6RDI - chains 2 and 4 of the 31 polymer chains in the assembly; structure by electron microscopy, 3.20 A resolution.

== Chain 2 ==
Name: ASA-2: Polytomella F-ATP synthase associated subunit 2
Organism: Polytomella sp. Pringsheim 198.80
Notes: engineered mutation(s): P165F, N167S
Amino-acid sequence (441 residues; row label = number of the first residue in the row):
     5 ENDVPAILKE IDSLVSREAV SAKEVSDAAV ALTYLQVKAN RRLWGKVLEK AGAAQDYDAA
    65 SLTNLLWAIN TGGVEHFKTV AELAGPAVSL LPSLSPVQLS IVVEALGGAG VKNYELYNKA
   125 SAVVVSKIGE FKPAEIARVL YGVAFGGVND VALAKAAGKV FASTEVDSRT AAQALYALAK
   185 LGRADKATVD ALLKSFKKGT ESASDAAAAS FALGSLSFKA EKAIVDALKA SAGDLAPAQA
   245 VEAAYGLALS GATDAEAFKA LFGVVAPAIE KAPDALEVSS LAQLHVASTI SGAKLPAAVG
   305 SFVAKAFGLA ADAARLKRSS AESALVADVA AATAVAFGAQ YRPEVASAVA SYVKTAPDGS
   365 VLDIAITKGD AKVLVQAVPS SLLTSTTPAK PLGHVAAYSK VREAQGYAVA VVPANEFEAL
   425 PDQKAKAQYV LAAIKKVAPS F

== Chain 4 ==
Name: Mitochondrial ATP synthase associated protein ASA4
Organism: Polytomella sp. Pringsheim 198.80
UniProt: D7NIZ2 (D7NIZ2_9CHLO); residues 1-294 here = UniProt positions 1-294
Amino-acid sequence (294 residues; numbered 1 to 294; the number before each row is that of its first residue):
     1 ATEPAVSKKE VLYFLSSKDA ESSTAVKSYL KSLYAGAQVE ATETDASELI AQLEKKYLSA
    61 QVVEPGVHNI ALPLGESGSA PVKRYAAELF NLGAQAGFEC PFIEVSKKFG QETATSETVK
   121 DVLNKTKSYV SADYNAALNE VLSSVEAEIN GPVLFDGKTE GFKKFAAKAK AVAVSRGLPA
   181 DTILAYCAGS ANEDAADKVS KEFFTWFESA YTADAAAEVK AIEAEAASIL DRHLAKPVAQ
   241 IRKEQASAYA SLLKRAETAK GAKWAEKYLE DVKAVQWFDA SVAEAPASGP KVAA
Disordered / not traced: 1-4

== How chain 2 and chain 4 interact ==
Pairs across the interface - 70 pairs, chain 2 then chain 4:
  Phe81(2) with Ala87(4), hydrophobic; Glu88(4)
  Lys82(2) with Arg84(4)
  Ala85(2) with Ala80(4); Arg84(4)
  Glu86(2) with Ala80(4); Pro81(4); Arg84(4), salt bridge
  Gly89(2) with Ala80(4)
  Lys116(2) with Ala87(4); Phe90(4); Tyr211(4), hydrogen bond (backbone-side chain)
  Asn117(2) with Lys83(4), hydrogen bond; Glu208(4)
  Tyr118(2) with Phe204(4); Glu208(4), hydrogen bond (backbone-side chain)
  Glu119(2) with Lys83(4), salt bridge; Glu208(4), hydrogen bond (backbone-side chain)
  Asn122(2) with Lys201(4); Thr205(4)
  Val152(2) with Phe204(4), hydrophobic
  Asn153(2) with Asp197(4)
  Asp154(2) with Lys201(4), salt bridge
  Val155(2) with Glu193(4); Asp194(4); Asp197(4)
  Ala156(2) with Lys198(4)
  Lys159(2) with Asp194(4), salt bridge
  Arg187(2) with Glu193(4), salt bridge
  Ile273(2) with Tyr34(4)
  Glu274(2) with Tyr34(4), hydrogen bond
  Pro277(2) with Tyr34(4), hydrophobic
  Asp278(2) with Lys27(4); Lys31(4)
  Val282(2) with Leu15(4), hydrophobic; Leu30(4), hydrophobic
  Leu285(2) with Leu30(4), hydrophobic
  Ala302(2) with Tyr34(4), hydrophobic
  Phe306(2) with Leu30(4); Tyr34(4), hydrophobic
  Lys309(2) with Leu33(4), hydrogen bond (side chain-backbone); Gly36(4); Ala37(4), hydrogen bond (side chain-backbone); Val39(4)
  Leu313(2) with Leu12(4), hydrophobic; Leu15(4); Tyr29(4), hydrophobic; Leu33(4), hydrophobic
  Asp316(2) with Lys8(4), salt bridge; Leu12(4); Thr42(4), hydrogen bond
  Ala317(2) with Leu12(4); Leu15(4), hydrophobic
  Leu320(2) with Lys9(4); Leu12(4), hydrophobic; Tyr13(4), hydrophobic
  Lys321(2) with Leu12(4); Tyr13(4), hydrogen bond (side chain-backbone); Ser16(4); Gln95(4), hydrogen bond (side chain-backbone); Gly97(4)
  Ser323(2) with Glu99(4)
  Ser324(2) with Glu99(4); Lys107(4)
  Val357(2) with Thr44(4), hydrogen bond (backbone-side chain)
  Gly363(2) with Glu40(4); Ala41(4); Thr42(4), hydrogen bond (backbone-backbone)
  Val365(2) with Thr44(4)
  Ser389(2) with Glu193(4)
Also at the interface, not in a pair above, chain 2 (44 interface residues in all): Arg46, Ala88, Ser125, Gly151, Val303, Asp362, Thr391
Also at the interface, not in a pair above, chain 4 (45 interface residues in all): Lys55, Ala71, Ala96, Ala191, Phe207, Ser288

== Summary ==
44 residues of chain 2 face 45 of chain 4 across their interface, with 12 hydrogen bonds and 6 salt bridges.
Polar pairs include Glu86(2)-Arg84(4), Glu119(2)-Lys83(4) and Asp154(2)-Lys201(4).
Here chain 2 is ASA-2: Polytomella F-ATP synthase associated subunit 2 and chain 4 is Mitochondrial ATP
synthase associated protein ASA4, both from Polytomella sp. Pringsheim 198.80. Entry 6RDI (Cryo-EM structure
of Polytomella F-ATP synthase, Rotary substate 1A, monomer-masked refinement) was determined by electron
microscopy (same publication as 6RD4, 6RD5, 6RD6, 6RD7, 6RD8, 6RD9 and 46 further entries).
